PDB entry 4G4S | X-ray diffraction, 2.49 A resolution | chains A and B of the 16 polymer chains in the assembly

[Chain A]
Name: Proteasome component C7-alpha
Organism: Saccharomyces cerevisiae
Notes: EC 3.4.25.1
Reference sequence: P21243 (PSA6_YEAST); residues 1-252 here = UniProt positions 1-252
Amino-acid sequence (252 residues; row label = number of the first residue in the row):
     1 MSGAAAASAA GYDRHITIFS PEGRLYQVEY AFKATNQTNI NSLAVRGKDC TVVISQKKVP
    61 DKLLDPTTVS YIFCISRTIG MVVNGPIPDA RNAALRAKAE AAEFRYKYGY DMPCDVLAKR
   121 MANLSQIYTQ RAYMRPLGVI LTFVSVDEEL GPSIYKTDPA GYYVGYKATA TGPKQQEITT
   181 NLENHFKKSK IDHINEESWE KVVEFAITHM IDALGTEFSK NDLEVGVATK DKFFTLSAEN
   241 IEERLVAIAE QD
Unresolved in the structure: 1-11
Bound ions: Mg2+: Thr17, Tyr128, Arg131, Met134
Reported in the primary citation:
  - conformationally variable residues (order/disorder transition): Met1 to Gly11

[Chain B]
Name: Proteasome component Y7
Organism: Saccharomyces cerevisiae
Notes: EC 3.4.25.1
Reference sequence: P23639 (PSA2_YEAST); numbering as in UniProt (aligned over 1-250)
Amino-acid sequence (250 residues; numbered 1 to 250; the number before each row is that of its first residue):
     1 MTDRYSFSLT TFSPSGKLGQ IDYALTAVKQ GVTSLGIKAT NGVVIATEKK SSSPLAMSET
    61 LSKVSLLTPD IGAVYSGMGP DYRVLVDKSR KVAHTSYKRI YGEYPPTKLL VSEVAKIMQE
   121 ATQSGGVRPF GVSLLIAGHD EFNGFSLYQV DPSGSYFPWK ATAIGKGSVA AKTFLEKRWN
   181 DELELEDAIH IALLTLKESV EGEFNGDTIE LAIIGDENPD LLGYTGIPTD KGPRFRKLTS
   241 QEINDRLEAL
Unresolved in the structure: 1-4
Swiss-Prot annotation at these positions:
  - cross-link: Lys108 (Glycyl lysine isopeptide (Lys-Gly) (interchain with G-Cter in ubiquitin))
Reported in the primary citation:
  - conformationally variable residues (order/disorder transition): Met1 to Arg4

[Interface between chain A and chain B]
Pairs across the interface (66; chain A residue first):
  Tyr12(A) - Phe7(B)
  Ile16(A) - Tyr5(B)
  Thr17(A) - Arg128(B)
  Ile18(A) - Leu9(B)  hydrophobic
  Ile18(A) - Gln20(B)
  Phe19(A) - Gln20(B)  hydrogen bond (backbone-side chain)
  Phe19(A) - Tyr23(B)  hydrophobic
  Phe19(A) - Ala24(B)  hydrophobic
  Phe19(A) - Met78(B)  hydrophobic
  Phe19(A) - Arg128(B)
  Phe19(A) - Pro129(B)
  Phe19(A) - Gly131(B)
  Ser20(A) - Tyr23(B)
  Pro21(A) - Tyr23(B)  hydrophobic
  Pro21(A) - Thr26(B)
  Glu22(A) - Thr26(B)
  Gly23(A) - Tyr23(B)
  Gly23(A) - Thr26(B)
  Gly23(A) - Ala27(B)
  Leu25(A) - Met78(B)  hydrophobic
  Leu25(A) - Arg128(B)
  Arg46(A) - Met57(B)
  Lys119(A) - Asp87(B)  salt bridge
  Ala122(A) - Arg83(B)  hydrogen bond (backbone-side chain)
  Asn123(A) - Arg83(B)  hydrogen bond
  Asn123(A) - Val84(B)
  Asn123(A) - Asp87(B)  hydrogen bond
  Gln126(A) - Pro80(B)
  Gln126(A) - Asp81(B)  hydrogen bond
  Gln126(A) - Val84(B)
  Thr129(A) - Arg128(B)  hydrogen bond (backbone-side chain)
  Gln130(A) - Gly126(B)
  Gln130(A) - Val127(B)
  Gln130(A) - Arg128(B)  hydrogen bond (backbone-backbone)
  Gln130(A) - Phe130(B)
  Arg131(A) - Gly126(B)
  Ala132(A) - Tyr5(B)  hydrophobic
  Ala132(A) - Leu9(B)  hydrophobic
  Ala132(A) - Gly126(B)  hydrogen bond (backbone-backbone)
  Tyr133(A) - Tyr5(B)  hydrophobic
  Tyr155(A) - Thr60(B)
  Ala160(A) - Pro80(B)
  Gly161(A) - Pro80(B)
  Gly161(A) - Arg83(B)  hydrogen bond (backbone-side chain)
  Tyr162(A) - Pro80(B)
  Tyr163(A) - Leu61(B)
  Tyr163(A) - Arg83(B)
  Val164(A) - Ala56(B)  hydrophobic
  Val164(A) - Met57(B)
  Val164(A) - Thr60(B)
  Val164(A) - Leu61(B)  hydrophobic
  Gly165(A) - Ala56(B)
  Gly165(A) - Met57(B)  hydrogen bond (backbone-backbone)
  Gly165(A) - Thr60(B)  hydrogen bond (backbone-side chain)
  Tyr166(A) - Leu55(B)
  Tyr166(A) - Ala56(B)  hydrophobic
  Tyr166(A) - Met57(B)
  Lys167(A) - Pro54(B)
  Lys167(A) - Leu55(B)  hydrogen bond (backbone-backbone)
  Lys167(A) - Met57(B)
  Ala168(A) - Leu55(B)
  Thr179(A) - Leu55(B)
  Leu182(A) - Leu55(B)  hydrophobic
  Glu183(A) - Pro54(B)
  Glu183(A) - Leu55(B)
  Phe186(A) - Leu55(B)  hydrophobic
Other interface residues (no listed pair), chain A (35 interface residues in all): Thr169
Other interface residues (no listed pair), chain B (28 interface residues in all): Ser53, Ala121

[In short]
The interface between chain A and chain B involves 35 residues on one side and 28 on the other; the contacts
include 12 hydrogen bonds and 1 salt bridge. Polar contacts include Lys119(A)-Asp87(B), Phe19(A)-Gln20(B) and
Ala122(A)-Arg83(B). The Mg2+ site is built by Thr17(A), Tyr128(A), Arg131(A) and Met134(A). From the paper:
conformational variability at Met1(A) and Met1(B).
Chain A is Proteasome component C7-alpha and chain B is Proteasome component Y7, both from Saccharomyces
cerevisiae; the structure, Structure of Proteasome-Pba1-Pba2 Complex, was determined by X-ray diffraction.
